Entry 6NPC (X-ray diffraction, 1.70 A resolution); this record covers chains A and B.

[Chain A (and B)]
Molecule: TmpA, 2-trimethylaminoethylphosphonate hydroxylase
Source organism: Leisingera caerulea
Notes: EC 1.-.-.-; chain B of this document is another copy of the same molecule, construct and numbering; everything in this record applies to it too
Amino-acid sequence (383 residues; each row starts with the number of its first residue; numbers below 1 keep their minus sign (His-5 is residue -5)):
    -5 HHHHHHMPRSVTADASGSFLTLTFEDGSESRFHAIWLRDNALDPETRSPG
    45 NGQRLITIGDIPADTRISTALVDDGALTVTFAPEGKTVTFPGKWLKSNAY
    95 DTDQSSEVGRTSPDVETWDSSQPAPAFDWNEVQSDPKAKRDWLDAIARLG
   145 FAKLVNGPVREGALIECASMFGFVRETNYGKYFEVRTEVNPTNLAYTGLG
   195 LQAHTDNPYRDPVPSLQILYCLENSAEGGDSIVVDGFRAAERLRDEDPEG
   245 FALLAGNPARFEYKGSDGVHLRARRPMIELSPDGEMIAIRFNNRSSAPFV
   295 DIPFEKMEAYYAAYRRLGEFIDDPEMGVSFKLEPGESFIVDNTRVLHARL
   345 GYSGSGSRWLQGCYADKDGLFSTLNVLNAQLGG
Disordered / not traced: -5 to -2, 377 (chain B: -5 to -3, 189-195, 377)
Bound ions: Fe2+: His198, Asp200, His341 (together with 2-oxoglutaric acid)
Small-molecule neighbours:
  - 2-oxoglutaric acid (AKG): Phe177, Val179, Ala189, Leu195, His198, Asp200, Gln211, Leu213, Ser225, His341, Arg343, Arg352, Leu354
  - N,N,N-trimethyl-2-phosphonoethan-1-aminium (KVV): Tyr173, Phe177, Asn187, Ala189, Tyr190, His198, Asp200, Asn201, Tyr203, Asn286, Arg288, Tyr358
From the paper describing this entry:
  - Fe2+ coordination: His198, Asp200
  - binding site for 2-oxoglutaric acid: Arg352
  - conformationally variable residues (order/disorder transition): Val179 to Gln196
  - binding site for N,N,N-trimethyl-2-phosphonoethan-1-aminium: Tyr173, Phe177, Asn187, Tyr190, Asn201, Tyr203, Asn286, Arg288
  - specificity-determining residues: Arg288 (proposed by the authors, not directly observed)

[Interface between chain A and chain B]
Contacting residue pairs (148; chain A residue first):
  Ser12(A) - Glu302(B)
  Phe13(A) - Phe298(B)  hydrophobic
  Arg25(A) - Phe298(B)
  His27(A) - Phe298(B)
  His27(A) - Met301(B)
  Ile29(A) - Tyr305(B)  hydrophobic
  Ile29(A) - Arg309(B)
  Trp30(A) - Phe293(B)  hydrogen bond (side chain-backbone)
  Trp30(A) - Met301(B)
  Trp30(A) - Tyr305(B)
  Asp33(A) - Tyr305(B)  hydrogen bond
  Asn34(A) - Pro292(B)
  Arg41(A) - Ser290(B)  hydrogen bond (side chain-backbone)
  Gly44(A) - Ser260(B)
  Asn45(A) - Lys258(B)
  Asn45(A) - Gly259(B)
  Gln47(A) - Glu256(B)
  Gln47(A) - Tyr257(B)
  Gln47(A) - Arg288(B)  hydrogen bond (side chain-backbone)
  Gln47(A) - Ser289(B)
  Arg48(A) - Asn287(B)  hydrogen bond (side chain-backbone)
  Arg48(A) - Arg288(B)  hydrogen bond (backbone-backbone)
  Arg48(A) - Tyr308(B)
  Ile50(A) - Asn287(B)  hydrogen bond (backbone-side chain)
  Thr51(A) - Gln196(B)
  Thr51(A) - Asn287(B)
  Ile52(A) - Tyr305(B)  hydrophobic
  Ile52(A) - Tyr308(B)
  Ile52(A) - Arg309(B)  hydrogen bond (backbone-side chain)
  Gly53(A) - Arg309(B)
  Ile55(A) - Arg309(B)  hydrogen bond (backbone-side chain)
  Pro56(A) - Arg309(B)
  Ala57(A) - Arg309(B)
  Trp88(A) - Pro292(B)  hydrophobic
  Asn92(A) - Pro292(B)
  Asn92(A) - Val294(B)
  Tyr94(A) - Phe293(B)
  Tyr94(A) - Val294(B)
  Tyr94(A) - Ile296(B)
  Tyr94(A) - Phe298(B)  hydrophobic
  Tyr94(A) - Met301(B)  hydrophobic
  Asp95(A) - Phe298(B)
  Gln98(A) - Val294(B)  hydrogen bond (side chain-backbone)
  Gln98(A) - Asp295(B)
  Gln98(A) - Ile296(B)
  Phe167(A) - Glu170(B)
  Phe167(A) - Thr171(B)
  Phe167(A) - Asn172(B)
  Arg169(A) - Arg169(B)
  Arg169(A) - Pro206(B)
  Arg169(A) - Asp360(B)
  Glu170(A) - Phe167(B)
  Thr171(A) - Phe167(B)
  Asn172(A) - Phe167(B)
  Pro185(A) - Asn45(B)  hydrogen bond (backbone-side chain)
  Thr186(A) - Asn45(B)
  Asn187(A) - Asn45(B)
  Asn187(A) - Gln47(B)  hydrogen bond
  Leu188(A) - Asn45(B)
  Leu188(A) - Gln47(B)
  Leu188(A) - Arg48(B)
  Leu188(A) - Leu49(B)  hydrophobic
  Gln196(A) - Thr51(B)
  Arg204(A) - Asp362(B)  salt bridge
  Asp205(A) - Asp362(B)
  Pro206(A) - Arg169(B)
  Pro206(A) - Pro206(B)  hydrophobic
  Pro206(A) - Ser209(B)
  Pro206(A) - Asp360(B)
  Pro206(A) - Asp362(B)
  Ser209(A) - Pro206(B)
  Ala249(A) - Pro276(B)
  Gly250(A) - Pro276(B)
  Pro252(A) - Asp277(B)
  Lys258(A) - Asn45(B)
  Gly259(A) - Gly44(B)
  Gly259(A) - Asn45(B)
  Gly262(A) - Val370(B)
  Val263(A) - Ser366(B)
  Val263(A) - Val370(B)
  His264(A) - Ser366(B)  hydrogen bond (backbone-side chain)
  His264(A) - Asn369(B)  hydrogen bond (backbone-side chain)
  Leu265(A) - Asp362(B)
  Leu265(A) - Ser366(B)
  Arg266(A) - Asn369(B)  hydrogen bond
  Arg268(A) - Ser275(B)
  Arg268(A) - Asp277(B)  salt bridge
  Arg269(A) - Glu273(B)  salt bridge
  Arg269(A) - Ile281(B)
  Pro270(A) - Pro276(B)  hydrophobic
  Glu273(A) - Arg269(B)  salt bridge
  Glu273(A) - Glu273(B)
  Ser275(A) - Arg268(B)
  Pro276(A) - Ala249(B)
  Pro276(A) - Gly250(B)
  Pro276(A) - Asn251(B)
  Asp277(A) - Gly250(B)
  Asp277(A) - Pro252(B)
  Asp277(A) - Arg268(B)  salt bridge
  Glu279(A) - Arg268(B)  salt bridge
  Ile281(A) - Arg269(B)
  Asn287(A) - Arg48(B)  hydrogen bond (backbone-side chain)
  Asn287(A) - Ile50(B)  hydrogen bond (side chain-backbone)
  Asn287(A) - Thr51(B)
  Arg288(A) - Arg41(B)
  Arg288(A) - Gln47(B)
  Arg288(A) - Arg48(B)  hydrogen bond (backbone-backbone)
  Ser290(A) - Arg41(B)  hydrogen bond (backbone-side chain)
  Ser290(A) - Arg48(B)  hydrogen bond (backbone-side chain)
  Pro292(A) - Asn34(B)
  Pro292(A) - Trp88(B)  hydrophobic
  Pro292(A) - Asn92(B)
  Phe293(A) - Trp30(B)  hydrogen bond (backbone-side chain)
  Phe293(A) - Tyr94(B)
  Val294(A) - Asn92(B)
  Val294(A) - Tyr94(B)
  Val294(A) - Gln98(B)  hydrogen bond (backbone-side chain)
  Asp295(A) - Gln98(B)
  Ile296(A) - Tyr94(B)
  Ile296(A) - Gln98(B)
  Phe298(A) - Arg25(B)
  Phe298(A) - His27(B)
  Phe298(A) - Tyr94(B)  hydrophobic
  Phe298(A) - Asp95(B)
  Met301(A) - His27(B)
  Met301(A) - Trp30(B)
  Met301(A) - Tyr94(B)  hydrophobic
  Glu302(A) - His27(B)  salt bridge
  Tyr305(A) - Ile29(B)  hydrophobic
  Tyr305(A) - Trp30(B)
  Tyr305(A) - Asp33(B)  hydrogen bond
  Tyr305(A) - Ile52(B)  hydrophobic
  Arg309(A) - Ile29(B)
  Arg309(A) - Ile52(B)  hydrogen bond (side chain-backbone)
  Arg309(A) - Ile55(B)  hydrogen bond (side chain-backbone)
  Arg309(A) - Pro56(B)
  Arg309(A) - Ala57(B)
  Asp360(A) - Arg169(B)
  Asp360(A) - Pro206(B)
  Asp362(A) - Arg204(B)  salt bridge
  Asp362(A) - Leu265(B)
  Ser366(A) - Gly262(B)
  Ser366(A) - Val263(B)
  Ser366(A) - His264(B)  hydrogen bond (side chain-backbone)
  Ser366(A) - Leu265(B)
  Asn369(A) - His264(B)  hydrogen bond (side chain-backbone)
  Asn369(A) - Arg266(B)  hydrogen bond
  Val370(A) - Gly262(B)
Interface residues without a listed pair, chain A (88 interface residues in all): Phe26, Ala93, Arg104, Lys175, Val207, Asn251, Tyr257, Ser289, Ala291, Pro297, Tyr308, Phe365
Interface residues without a listed pair, chain B (87 interface residues in all): Ser12, Phe13, Phe26, Gly46, Gly53, Ala93, Arg104, Lys175, Asp205, Pro270, Glu279, Ala291, Pro297, Phe365

[Summary]
88 residues of chain A and 87 residues of chain B are in contact; the contacts include 28 hydrogen bonds and 8
salt bridges. Among the polar pairs are Arg204(A)-Asp362(B), Arg268(A)-Asp277(B) and Arg269(A)-Glu273(B). The
paper reports a binding site for N,N,N-trimethyl-2-phosphonoethan-1-aminium at Tyr173(A), Phe177(A) and
Asn187(A) among others; a binding site for 2-oxoglutaric acid at Arg352(A).
Chain A and chain B are both TmpA, 2-trimethylaminoethylphosphonate hydroxylase (Leisingera caerulea); the
structure, X-ray crystal structure of TmpA, 2-trimethylaminoethylphosphonate hydroxylase, with Fe, 2OG, and
2-trimethylaminoethylphosphonate, was determined by X-ray diffraction, deposited together with 6NPA and 6NPB.
